PDB entry 8I7O | electron microscopy, 4.50 A resolution (low resolution: residue-level contacts below are approximate; hydrogen-bond / salt-bridge calls are withheld) | chains B7 and B8 of the 189 polymer chains in the assembly

[Chain B7 (and B8)]
Name: Tektin-2
Source organism: Mus musculus
Notes: chain B8 of this document is another copy of the same molecule, construct and numbering; everything in this record applies to it too
UniProt: Q922G7 (TEKT2_MOUSE); numbering as in UniProt (aligned over 1-430)
Chain sequence (430 residues; each row starts with the number of its first residue):
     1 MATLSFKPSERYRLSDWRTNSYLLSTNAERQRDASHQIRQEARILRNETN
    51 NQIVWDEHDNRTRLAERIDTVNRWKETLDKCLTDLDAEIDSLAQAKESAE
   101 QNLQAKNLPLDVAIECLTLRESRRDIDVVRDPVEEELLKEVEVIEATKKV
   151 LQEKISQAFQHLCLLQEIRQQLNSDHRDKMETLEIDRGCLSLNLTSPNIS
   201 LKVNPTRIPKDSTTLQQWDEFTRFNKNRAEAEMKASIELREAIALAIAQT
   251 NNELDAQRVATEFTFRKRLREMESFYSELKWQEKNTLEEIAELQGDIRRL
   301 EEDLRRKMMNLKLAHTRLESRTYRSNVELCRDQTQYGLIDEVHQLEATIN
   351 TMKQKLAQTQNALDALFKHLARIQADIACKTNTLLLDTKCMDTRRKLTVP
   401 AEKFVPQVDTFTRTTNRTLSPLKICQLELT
Disordered / not traced: 1, 312-340, 407-430 (chain B8: 1-108, 142-255, 400-430)

[Interface between chain B7 and chain B8]
Contacting residue pairs (87):
  Ala2(B7) with Ile114(B8)
  Leu4(B7) with Leu117(B8); Glu121(B8)
  Ser5(B7) with Glu121(B8)
  Lys7(B7) with Glu121(B8)
  Arg11(B7) with Arg130(B8)
  Tyr12(B7) with Ile126(B8); Asp127(B8); Val128(B8); Val129(B8); Arg130(B8)
  Leu14(B7) with Val129(B8); Asp131(B8); Arg268(B8)
  Trp17(B7) with Val129(B8); Arg268(B8); Glu271(B8)
  Ser21(B7) with Phe275(B8)
  Leu24(B7) with His369(B8); Ile373(B8)
  Asn27(B7) with His369(B8)
  Ala28(B7) with His369(B8)
  Gln31(B7) with Ala365(B8); Leu366(B8)
  Arg32(B7) with Gln282(B8)
  Ser35(B7) with Glu289(B8)
  Ile38(B7) with Thr359(B8)
  Arg39(B7) with Glu289(B8); Glu292(B8); Leu293(B8); Asp296(B8)
  Glu41(B7) with Lys355(B8)
  Arg43(B7) with Glu292(B8); Asp296(B8)
  Leu45(B7) with Lys355(B8)
  Arg46(B7) with Arg299(B8)
  Thr49(B7) with Lys307(B8)
  Asn50(B7) with Lys307(B8)
  Gln52(B7) with Gln344(B8)
  Ile53(B7) with Lys307(B8)
  Asp56(B7) with Glu341(B8); Gln344(B8)
  Asn60(B7) with Gly337(B8); Leu338(B8); Glu341(B8)
  Arg63(B7) with Thr334(B8)
  Leu64(B7) with Thr334(B8)
  Glu66(B7) with Gln333(B8)
  Arg67(B7) with Cys330(B8)
  Asp178(B7) with Glu328(B8)
  Thr182(B7) with Arg324(B8); Glu328(B8)
  Ile185(B7) with Tyr323(B8)
  Cys189(B7) with Arg317(B8); Ser320(B8)
  Leu190(B7) with Arg317(B8)
  Leu192(B7) with Arg317(B8)
  Asn193(B7) with Leu313(B8); Arg317(B8)
  Leu194(B7) with Leu313(B8)
  Ile199(B7) with Leu313(B8); Thr316(B8)
  Ser200(B7) with Lys312(B8); Thr316(B8)
  Leu201(B7) with Leu311(B8); Lys312(B8); His315(B8)
  Lys202(B7) with His315(B8); Thr316(B8); Glu319(B8)
  Pro205(B7) with His315(B8); Leu318(B8); Glu319(B8)
  Pro209(B7) with Leu329(B8)
  Asp211(B7) with Asn326(B8); Leu329(B8)
  Ser212(B7) with Arg331(B8)
  Thr213(B7) with Asn326(B8); Val327(B8); Leu329(B8); Cys330(B8); Arg331(B8)
  Thr214(B7) with Arg331(B8)
  Trp218(B7) with Val327(B8); Glu328(B8); Cys330(B8)
  Phe221(B7) with Val327(B8)
Also at the interface, not in a pair above, chain B7 (60 interface residues in all): Glu10, Arg13, Asn20, Leu23, His36, Glu57, Asp186, Asn198, Leu215
Also at the interface, not in a pair above, chain B8 (57 interface residues in all): Met272, Leu279, Asn285, Thr286, Asp303, Asn310, Asp332, Leu345, Arg372

[Summary]
60 residues of chain B7 face 57 of chain B8 across their interface.
Chain B7 and chain B8 are both Tektin-2 (Mus musculus); the structure, In situ structure of axonemal doublet
microtubules in mouse sperm with 16-nm repeat, was determined by electron microscopy together with 8I7R from
the same study.
